PDB entry 7BNP | X-ray diffraction, 1.70 A resolution | chain A

# Chain A
Name: nanobody nb17
Source organism: Lama glama
Notes: antibody fragment or engineered binder
Amino-acid sequence (130 residues; row label = number of the first residue in the row; a row labelled like 82A-82C holds insertion residues (82A, then the next letters in order); numbers below 1 keep their minus sign (Met-1 is residue -1)):
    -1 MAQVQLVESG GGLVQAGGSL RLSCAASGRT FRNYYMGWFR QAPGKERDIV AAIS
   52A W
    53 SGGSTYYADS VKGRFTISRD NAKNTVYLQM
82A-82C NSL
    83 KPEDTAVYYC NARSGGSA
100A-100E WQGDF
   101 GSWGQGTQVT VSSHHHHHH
Unresolved in the structure: -1 to 1, 25-30, 115-119
Disulfide bonds: Cys22-Cys92
What the authors report for this chain:
  - self-association interface (contacts with another copy of this molecule); pairs are residue here / residue on that copy: Tyr91-Trp103, Arg95-Trp100A (cation-pi contact), Trp103

# Overview
From the paper: a self-association interface involving Tyr91, Arg95 and Trp100A among others.
Chain A is nanobody nb17 (Lama glama); the structure, Llama nanobody nb17 raised against GldL from
Flavobacterium jonhsoniae, was determined by X-ray diffraction (same publication as 7BNW).
